PDB entry 9EK3 | electron microscopy, 8.00 A resolution (low resolution: residue-level contacts below are approximate; hydrogen-bond / salt-bridge calls are withheld) | chains D and R of the 39 polymer chains in the assembly

Chain D (and R):
Name: Matrix protein p17
From: Human immunodeficiency virus type 1
Notes: chain R of this document is another copy of the same molecule, construct and numbering; everything in this record applies to it too
UniProtKB: P12497 (POL_HV1N5); residues 1-115 here correspond to UniProt positions 2-116 (UniProt number = residue number + 1)
Chain sequence (115 residues; numbered 1 to 115; the number before each row is that of its first residue):
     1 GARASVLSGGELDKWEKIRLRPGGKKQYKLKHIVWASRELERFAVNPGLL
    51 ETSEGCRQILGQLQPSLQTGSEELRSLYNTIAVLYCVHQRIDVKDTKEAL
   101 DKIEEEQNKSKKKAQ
Covalent attachments: myristic acid (MYR) linked to Gly-1
Curated features (UniProtKB/Swiss-Prot):
  - region: Val-6 to Leu-30 (Interaction with Gp41), Leu-7 to Arg-42 (Interaction with host CALM1), Glu-11 to Ile-18 (Interaction with host AP3D1), Asp-13 to His-32 (Interaction with membrane phosphatidylinositol 4,5-bisphosphate and RNA), Glu-72 to Ser-76 (Interaction with membrane phosphatidylinositol 4,5-bisphosphate)
  - motif: Trp-15 to Arg-21 (Nuclear export signal), Lys-25 to Lys-31 (Nuclear localization signal)
  - lipidation: Gly-1 (N-myristoyl glycine)
What the authors report for this chain:
  - binding site for myristic acid: Arg-38 (from molecular simulation)
  - mutagenesis - R19A, E41A, E51A: unchanged growth
  - mutagenesis - R19L: unchanged growth (citing earlier work)
  - mutagenesis - L20K: increased binding to membrane (citing earlier work)

Chain D / chain R interface:
Residue-residue contacts (8; chain D residue first):
  Gly-1(D) / Glu-51(R)
  Ala-2(D) / Ala-2(R)
  Ala-2(D) / Ser-5(R)
  Ala-4(D) / Pro-47(R)
  Glu-51(D) / Gly-1(R)
  Glu-51(D) / Ser-5(R)
  Arg-90(D) / Gly-48(R)
  Arg-90(D) / Thr-52(R)
Also at the interface, not in a pair above, chain D (8 interface residues in all): Leu-7, Ile-33, Gly-48
Also at the interface, not in a pair above, chain R (12 interface residues in all): Ala-4, Glu-11, Leu-12, Leu-50, Arg-90

Overview:
Chain D and chain R form an interface of 8 and 12 residues respectively. Covalently linked myristic acid: at
Gly-1(D). The paper reports a binding site for myristic acid at Arg-38(D); L20K of chain D increases binding
to membrane; 5 substitutions were tested in all.
Both chains are Matrix protein p17 (Human immunodeficiency virus type 1). Entry 9EK3 (HIV-1 immature WT matrix
protein p17 lattice) was determined by electron microscopy together with 9EK1 and 9EK2 from the same study.
